Entry 7NKH (electron microscopy, 2.78 A resolution); this record covers chains C and G of the 7 polymer chains in the assembly.

== Chain C ==
Protein: ATP synthase subunit alpha
From: Mycolicibacterium smegmatis MC2 155
Notes: EC 7.1.2.2
UniProt: A0R202 (ATPA_MYCS2); numbering as in UniProt (aligned over 1-548)
Chain sequence (548 residues; each row starts with the number of its first residue):
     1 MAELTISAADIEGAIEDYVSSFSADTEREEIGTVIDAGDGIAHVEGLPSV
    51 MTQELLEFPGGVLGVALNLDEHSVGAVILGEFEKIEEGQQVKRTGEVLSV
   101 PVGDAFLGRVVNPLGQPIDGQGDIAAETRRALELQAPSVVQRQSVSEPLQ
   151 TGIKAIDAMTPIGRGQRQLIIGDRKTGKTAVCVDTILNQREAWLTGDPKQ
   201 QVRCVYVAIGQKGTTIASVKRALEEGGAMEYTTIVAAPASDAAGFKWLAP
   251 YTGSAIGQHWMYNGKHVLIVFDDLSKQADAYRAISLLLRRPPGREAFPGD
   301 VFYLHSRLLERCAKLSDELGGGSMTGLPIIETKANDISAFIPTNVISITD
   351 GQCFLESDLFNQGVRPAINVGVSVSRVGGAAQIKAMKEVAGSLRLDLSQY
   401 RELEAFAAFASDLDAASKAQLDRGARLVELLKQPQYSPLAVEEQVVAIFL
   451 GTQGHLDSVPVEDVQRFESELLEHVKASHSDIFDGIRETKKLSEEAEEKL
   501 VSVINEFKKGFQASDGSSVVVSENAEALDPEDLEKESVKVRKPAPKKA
Unresolved in the structure: 1-29, 522-548
Swiss-Prot annotation at these positions:
  - binding site (ATP): Gly172 to Thr179
  - site: Ser373 (Required for activity)
Ion coordination: Mg2+: Thr179 (together with ATP)
Ligand contacts:
  - ADP (adenosine-5'-diphosphate): Val374, Ser375, Arg376
  - ATP (adenosine-5'-triphosphate): Asp173, Arg174, Lys175, Thr176, Gly177, Lys178, Thr179, Ala180, Phe360, Arg365, Pro366, Gln433, Pro434, Gln435

== Chain G ==
Protein: ATP synthase gamma chain
From: Mycolicibacterium smegmatis MC2 155
UniProt: A0R201 (ATPG_MYCS2); numbering as in UniProt (aligned over 1-307)
Chain sequence (307 residues; each row starts with the number of its first residue):
     1 MAATLRELRGRIRSAGSIKKITKAQELIATSRIAKAQARVEAARPYAAEI
    51 TNMLTELAGASALDHPLLVERKQPKRAGVLVVSSDRGLCGAYNANVLRRA
   101 EELFSLLRDEGKDPVLYVVGRKALGYFSFRQRTVVESWTGFSERPTYENA
   151 REIADTLVNAFMAGADDEGDDAGADGILGVDELHIVFTEFRSMLSQTAVA
   201 RRAAPMEVEYVGEVETGPRTLYSFEPDPETLFDALLPRYIATRVYAALLE
   251 AAASESASRRRAMKSATDNADDLIKALTLAANRERQAQITQEISEIVGGA
   301 NALAGSK
Unresolved in the structure: 1-2, 36-85, 95-257, 305-307

== Interface between chain C and chain G ==
Contacting residue pairs (5; chain C residue first):
  Pro291(C) - Ala302(G)  hydrophobic
  Arg294(C) - Glu295(G)
  Glu295(C) - Glu295(G)  hydrogen bond (backbone-side chain)
  Asp336(C) - Ala3(G)
  Ser338(C) - Ala3(G)
Interface residues without a listed pair, chain C (7 interface residues in all): Pro292, Gly293
Interface residues without a listed pair, chain G (5 interface residues in all): Gln291, Leu303

== Overview ==
7 residues of chain C face 5 of chain G across their interface, with 1 hydrogen bond. Its one hydrogen-bonded
contact is Glu295(C)-Glu295(G). Bound to chain C: ATP and ADP. Curated annotation (UniProt) lists 8
ATP-binding residues on chain C.
Here chain C is ATP synthase subunit alpha and chain G is ATP synthase gamma chain, both from
Mycolicibacterium smegmatis MC2 155. Entry 7NKH (Mycobacterium smegmatis ATP synthase F1 state 2) was
determined by electron microscopy together with 7NJK, 7NJL, 7NJM, 7NJN, 7NJO, 7NJP and 20 further entries from
the same study.
